Entry 5L3O (X-ray diffraction, 1.98 A resolution); this record covers chains A and C of the 6 polymer chains in the assembly.

Chain A:
Name: Carbonic anhydrase 2
Source organism: Homo sapiens
Notes: EC 4.2.1.1
Reference sequence: P00918 (CAH2_HUMAN); residues 1-260 here = UniProt positions 1-260
Chain sequence (260 residues; numbered 1 to 260; the number before each row is that of its first residue):
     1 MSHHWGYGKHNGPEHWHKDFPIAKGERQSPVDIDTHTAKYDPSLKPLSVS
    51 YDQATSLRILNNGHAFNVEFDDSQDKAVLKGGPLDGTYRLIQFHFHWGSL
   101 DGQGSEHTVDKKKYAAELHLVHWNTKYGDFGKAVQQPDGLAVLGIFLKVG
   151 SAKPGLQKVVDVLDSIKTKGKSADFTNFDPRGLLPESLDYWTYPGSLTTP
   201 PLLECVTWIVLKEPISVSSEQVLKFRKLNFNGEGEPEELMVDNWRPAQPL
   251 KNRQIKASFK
Disordered / not traced: 1
Ion coordination: Zn2+: His94, His96, His119 (shared with 4SO_301(C) of chain C)
Curated features (UniProtKB/Swiss-Prot):
  - active site: His64 (Proton donor/acceptor)
  - binding site (Zn(2+)): His94, His96, His119
  - binding site (substrate): Thr198, Thr199
  - site: Tyr7 (Fine-tunes the proton-transfer properties of H-64), Asn62 (Fine-tunes the proton-transfer properties of H-64), Asn67 (Fine-tunes the proton-transfer properties of H-64), Gln92 (Involved in the binding of some activators, including histamine and L-histidine)
  - modified residue: Ser2 (N-acetylserine), Ser165 (Phosphoserine), Ser172 (Phosphoserine)
  - natural variant: Lys18 (K18E: In Jogjakarta), Gln92 (Q92P: In OPTB3), His94 (H94Y: In OPTB3 loss of activity), His107 (H107Y: In OPTB3), Gly144 (G144R: In OPTB3), Pro236 (P236H: In Melbourne)
  - mutagenesis: Trp5 (W5A: Impaired activity, not rescued by 4-methylimidazole (4-MI); when associated with W-64), Tyr7 (Y7F: Enhanced activity; Y7H: Reduced proton transfer rate), Asn62 (N62A: Reduced activity; N62D: Strongly reduced activity; N62H: Reduced proton transfer; when associated with A-64; N62L: Reduced activity; N62T: Reduced activity; N62V: Reduced activity), His64 (H64A: Reduced CO(2) hydrase activity, rescued by 4-methylimidazole (4-MI). Reduced proton transfer; when associated with H-62. Enhanced proton transfer; when associated with H-67 ...), Ala65 (A65F: Reduced activity; A65S: 2-fold decrease in enzyme efficiency, as determined by kcat/KM ratio, and efficiently inhibited by chlorzolamide; when associated with Q-67), Asn67 (N67H: Enhanced proton transfer; when associated with A-64; N67L: Reduced activity ...), His94 (H94C/D/E/N/Q: Strongly reduced CO(2) hydrase and p-nitrophenyl acetate esterase activities, impaired stability of zinc binding), Glu106 (E106A/Q: Strongly reduced CO(2) hydrase activity; E106D: Normal CO(2) hydrase activity), Glu117 (E117Q: Strongly reduced activity and sulfonamide affinity), His119 (H119D/N/Q: Reduced activity; H119E: Strongly reduced activity), Val121 (V121A/G/I/L/S: Reduced CO(2) hydrase and p-nitrophenyl acetate esterase activities; V121K/R: Strongly reduced CO(2) hydrase and p-nitrophenyl acetate esterase activities), Val142 (V142F/Y: Strongly impaired activity; V142G: Weakly impaired activity; V142H: Impaired activity), 4 further mutagenesis entries in UniProt
From the paper describing this entry:
  - conformationally variable residues (order/disorder transition): His3

Chain C:
Name: Aromatic foldamer
Chain sequence (6 residues; each row starts with the number of its first residue):
   301 XXXXXX
Modified residues: 4SO (4-sulfamoylbenzoic acid) at position 301, A1IJ4 (4-[3-(aminomethyl)phenoxy]butylcarbamic acid) at position 302, QUJ (8-azanyl-4-(2-methylpropoxy)quinoline-2-carboxylic acid) at position 303, QUK (8-azanyl-4-(3-azanylpropoxy)quinoline-2-carboxylic acid) at position 304, QVS (8-azanyl-4-oxidanyl-quinoline-2-carboxylic acid) at position 305, QVE (8-azanyl-4-(2-hydroxy-2-oxoethyloxy)quinoline-2-carboxylic acid) at position 306
Ion coordination: Zn2+: 4SO_301 (shared with His94(A), His96(A), His119(A) of chain A)

Interface between chain A and chain C:
Residue-residue contacts (20):
  Ser2(A) - QVE_306(C)  hydrogen bond (backbone-backbone)
  His3(A) - QUK_304(C)
  His3(A) - QVS_305(C)
  His3(A) - QVE_306(C)  hydrogen bond (backbone-backbone)
  Asp19(A) - QVS_305(C)
  Phe20(A) - A1IJ4_302(C)
  Phe20(A) - QVS_305(C)
  His94(A) - 4SO_301(C)
  His96(A) - 4SO_301(C)
  His119(A) - 4SO_301(C)
  Val121(A) - 4SO_301(C)
  Phe130(A) - 4SO_301(C)
  Phe130(A) - A1IJ4_302(C)
  Val134(A) - A1IJ4_302(C)
  Val142(A) - 4SO_301(C)
  Leu197(A) - 4SO_301(C)
  Thr198(A) - 4SO_301(C)
  Thr199(A) - 4SO_301(C)
  Pro201(A) - A1IJ4_302(C)
  Trp208(A) - 4SO_301(C)
Interface residues without a listed pair, chain A (20 interface residues in all): Gln92, Glu106, Ser196, Leu203
The authors on this interface:
  - interface residues, chain A: His3(A)

Summary:
Chain A and chain C form an interface of 20 and 5 residues respectively, with 2 hydrogen bonds. Polar pairs
include Ser2(A)-QVE_306(C) and His3(A)-QVE_306(C). From UniProt: active-site residue His64(A), 3 Zn2+-binding
residues, substrate-binding residues Thr198(A) and Thr199(A) and 16 mutagenesis sites on chain A. The paper
reports the interface residue His3(A); conformational variability at His3(A).
Here chain A is Carbonic anhydrase 2 (Homo sapiens) and chain C is Aromatic foldamer. Entry 5L3O (Crystal
Structure of Human Carbonic Anhydrase II in Complex with a Quinoline Oligoamide Foldamer) was determined by
X-ray diffraction together with 5LVS and 5L6K from the same study.
